Entry 2E2I (X-ray diffraction, 3.41 A resolution); this record covers chains A and F of the 13 polymer chains in the assembly.

Chain A:
Name: DNA-directed RNA polymerase II largest subunit
Source organism: Saccharomyces cerevisiae
Notes: EC 2.7.7.6
Reference sequence: P04050 (RPB1_YEAST); residues 1-1733 here = UniProt positions 1-1733
Sequence (1733 residues; row label = number of the first residue in the row):
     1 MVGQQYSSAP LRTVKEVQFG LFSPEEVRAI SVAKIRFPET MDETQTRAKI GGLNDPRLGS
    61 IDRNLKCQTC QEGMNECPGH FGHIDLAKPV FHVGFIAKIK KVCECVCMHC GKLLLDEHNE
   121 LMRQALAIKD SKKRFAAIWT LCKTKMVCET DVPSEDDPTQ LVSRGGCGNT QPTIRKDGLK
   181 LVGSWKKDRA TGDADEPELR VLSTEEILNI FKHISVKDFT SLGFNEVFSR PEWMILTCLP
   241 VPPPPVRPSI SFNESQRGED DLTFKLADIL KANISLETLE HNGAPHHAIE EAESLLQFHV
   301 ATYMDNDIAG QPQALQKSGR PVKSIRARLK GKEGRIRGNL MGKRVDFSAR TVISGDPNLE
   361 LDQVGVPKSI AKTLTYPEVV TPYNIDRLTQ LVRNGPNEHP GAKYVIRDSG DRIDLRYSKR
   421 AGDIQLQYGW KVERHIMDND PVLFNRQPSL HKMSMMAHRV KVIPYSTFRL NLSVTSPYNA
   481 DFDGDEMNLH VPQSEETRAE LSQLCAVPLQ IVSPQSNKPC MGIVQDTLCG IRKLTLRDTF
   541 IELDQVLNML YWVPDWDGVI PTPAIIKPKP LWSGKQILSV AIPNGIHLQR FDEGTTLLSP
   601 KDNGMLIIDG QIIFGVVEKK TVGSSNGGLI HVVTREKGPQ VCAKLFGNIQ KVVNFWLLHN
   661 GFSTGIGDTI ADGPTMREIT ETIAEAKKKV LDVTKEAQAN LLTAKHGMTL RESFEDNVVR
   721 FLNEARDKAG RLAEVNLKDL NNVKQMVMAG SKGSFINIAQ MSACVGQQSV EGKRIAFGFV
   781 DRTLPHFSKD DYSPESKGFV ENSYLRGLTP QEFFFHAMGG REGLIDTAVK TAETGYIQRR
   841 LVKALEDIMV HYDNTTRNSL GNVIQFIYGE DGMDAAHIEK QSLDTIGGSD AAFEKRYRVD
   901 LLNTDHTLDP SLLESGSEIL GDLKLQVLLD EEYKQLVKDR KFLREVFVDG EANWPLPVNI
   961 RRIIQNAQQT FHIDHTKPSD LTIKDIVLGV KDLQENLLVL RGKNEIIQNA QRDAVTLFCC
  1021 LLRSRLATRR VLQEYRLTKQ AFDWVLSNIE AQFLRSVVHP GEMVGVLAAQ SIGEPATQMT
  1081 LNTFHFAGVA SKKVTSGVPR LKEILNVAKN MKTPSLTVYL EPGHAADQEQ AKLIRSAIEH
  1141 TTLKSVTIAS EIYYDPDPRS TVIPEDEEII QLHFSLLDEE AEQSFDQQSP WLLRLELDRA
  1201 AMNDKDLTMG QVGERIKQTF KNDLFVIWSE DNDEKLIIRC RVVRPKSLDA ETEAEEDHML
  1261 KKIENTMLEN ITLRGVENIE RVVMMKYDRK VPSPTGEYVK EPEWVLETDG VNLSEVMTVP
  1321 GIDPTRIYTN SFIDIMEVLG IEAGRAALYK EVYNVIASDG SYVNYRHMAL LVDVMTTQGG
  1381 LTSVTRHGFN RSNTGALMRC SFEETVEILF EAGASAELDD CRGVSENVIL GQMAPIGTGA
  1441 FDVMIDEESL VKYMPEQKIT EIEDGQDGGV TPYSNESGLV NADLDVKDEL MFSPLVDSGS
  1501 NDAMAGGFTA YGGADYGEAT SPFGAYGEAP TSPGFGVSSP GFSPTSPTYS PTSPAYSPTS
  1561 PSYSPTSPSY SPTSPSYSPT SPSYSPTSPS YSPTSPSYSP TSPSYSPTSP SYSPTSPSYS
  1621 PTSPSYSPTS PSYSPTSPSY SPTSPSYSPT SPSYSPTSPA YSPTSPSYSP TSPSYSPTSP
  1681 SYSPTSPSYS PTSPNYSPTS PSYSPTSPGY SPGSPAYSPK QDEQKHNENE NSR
Disordered / not traced: 1-2, 192-197, 1082-1091, 1177-1186, 1244-1253, 1450-1733
UniProt features mapped onto this chain:
  - region: Pro248 to Asp260 (Lid loop), Asn306 to Lys323 (Rudder loop), Pro810 to Glu822 (Bridging helix)
  - binding site (Zn(2+)): Cys67, Cys70, Cys77, His80, Cys107, Cys110, Cys148, Cys167
  - binding site (Mg(2+)): Asp481, Asp483, Asp485
  - modified residue: Thr1471 (Phosphothreonine)
  - cross-link (Glycyl lysine isopeptide (Lys-Gly)): Lys695 (interchain with G-Cter in ubiquitin), Lys1246 (interchain with G-Cter in ubiquitin), Lys1350 (interchain with G-Cter in ubiquitin)
  - natural variant: Ser1653 to Pro1659 (deletion: In strain: A364A)
  - mutagenesis: Lys1246 (K1246R: Impairs ubiquitination during transcription stress)
Metal / ion sites: Zn2+ site 1: Cys67, Cys70, Cys77; Zn2+ site 2: Cys110, Cys167; Mg2+ near Asp483 (its only coordinating residue here)
Residues lining bound ligands: 2'-deoxyguanosine-5'-triphosphate (DGT): Pro448, Asp481, Asp483, Ser751, Lys752, Thr831
What the authors report for this chain:
  - catalytic residues: His1085 (proposed by the authors, not directly observed)
  - mutagenesis - R446A: abolished growth

Chain F:
Name: DNA-directed RNA polymerases I, II, and III 23 kDa polypeptide
Source organism: Saccharomyces cerevisiae
Notes: EC 2.7.7.6
Reference sequence: P20435 (RPB6_YEAST); numbering as in UniProt (aligned over 1-155)
Sequence (155 residues; row label = number of the first residue in the row):
     1 MSDYEEAFND GNENFEDFDV EHFSDEETYE EKPQFKDGET TDANGKTIVT GGNGPEDFQQ
    61 HEQIRRKTLK EKAIPKDQRA TTPYMTKYER ARILGTRALQ ISMNAPVFVD LEGETDPLRI
   121 AMKELAEKKI PLVIRRYLPD GSFEDWSVEE LIVDL
Disordered / not traced: 1-69
UniProt features mapped onto this chain:
  - region: Leu111 to Leu132 (Leucine-zipper)
  - modified residue: Ser24 (Phosphoserine)

Chain A / chain F interface:
Pairs across the interface (52; chain A residue first):
  Val379(A) with Ser102(F)
  Val380(A) with Asn104(F)
  Thr381(A) with Ser102(F)
  Tyr383(A) with Val107(F); Leu111(F), hydrophobic; Thr115(F)
  Glu495(A) with Ala98(F); Ser102(F); Pro117(F)
  Glu496(A) with Gly95(F)
  Ala499(A) with Ala91(F); Gly95(F)
  Gln503(A) with Arg90(F)
  Leu504(A) with Ala91(F), hydrophobic
  Tyr852(A) with Thr81(F); Glu89(F), hydrogen bond; Arg136(F); Tyr137(F); Leu138(F)
  Arg857(A) with Pro139(F)
  Arg1001(A) with Ala80(F); Thr82(F); Pro83(F)
  Leu1054(A) with Tyr84(F)
  Arg1055(A) with Asp154(F), salt bridge; Leu155(F)
  His1059(A) with Thr86(F); Lys87(F); Leu155(F)
  Pro1060(A) with Thr86(F); Tyr88(F)
  Glu1062(A) with Lys87(F), salt bridge; Tyr88(F), hydrogen bond
  Met1433(A) with Arg92(F)
  Gly1437(A) with Tyr88(F)
  Thr1438(A) with Arg92(F), hydrogen bond (backbone-side chain)
  Phe1441(A) with Tyr88(F); Glu89(F); Arg92(F); Arg135(F)
  Asp1442(A) with Val133(F); Ile134(F); Arg135(F), hydrogen bond (backbone-backbone); Tyr137(F), hydrogen bond
  Val1443(A) with Ile93(F), hydrophobic; Val133(F)
  Met1444(A) with Leu132(F); Val133(F), hydrogen bond (backbone-backbone); Arg135(F)
  Ile1445(A) with Pro131(F); Leu132(F)
  Ser1449(A) with Glu149(F)
Also at the interface, not in a pair above, chain A (37 interface residues in all): Pro382, Tyr428, Gly429, Ser502, His851, Asp853, Thr855, Ala1051, Gly1061, Ala1440, Asp1446
Also at the interface, not in a pair above, chain F (36 interface residues in all): Leu99, Ile101, Leu118

Summary:
The interface between chain A and chain F involves 37 residues on one side and 36 on the other, with 6
hydrogen bonds and 2 salt bridges. Polar contacts include Arg1055(A)-Asp154(F), Glu1062(A)-Lys87(F) and
Tyr852(A)-Glu89(F). Ligands of chain A: 2'-deoxyguanosine-5'-triphosphate. From the paper: the catalytic
residue His1085(A); R446A of chain A abolishes growth.
Chain A is DNA-directed RNA polymerase II largest subunit and chain F is DNA-directed RNA polymerases I, II,
and III 23 kDa polypeptide, both from Saccharomyces cerevisiae; the structure, RNA polymerase II elongation
complex in 5 mM Mg+2 with 2'-dGTP, was determined by X-ray diffraction, deposited together with 2E2H, 2E2J,
2NVQ, 2NVT, 2NVX, 2NVY, 2NVZ and 2YU9.
